PDB entry 7O11 | electron microscopy, 3.70 A resolution | chains A and D of the 5 polymer chains in the assembly

# Chain A
Name: Probable ABC transporter binding protein NosD
From: Pseudomonas stutzeri ATCC 14405
UniProt: P19843 (NOSD_PSEST); numbering as in UniProt (aligned over 1-436)
Sequence (436 residues; row label = number of the first residue in the row):
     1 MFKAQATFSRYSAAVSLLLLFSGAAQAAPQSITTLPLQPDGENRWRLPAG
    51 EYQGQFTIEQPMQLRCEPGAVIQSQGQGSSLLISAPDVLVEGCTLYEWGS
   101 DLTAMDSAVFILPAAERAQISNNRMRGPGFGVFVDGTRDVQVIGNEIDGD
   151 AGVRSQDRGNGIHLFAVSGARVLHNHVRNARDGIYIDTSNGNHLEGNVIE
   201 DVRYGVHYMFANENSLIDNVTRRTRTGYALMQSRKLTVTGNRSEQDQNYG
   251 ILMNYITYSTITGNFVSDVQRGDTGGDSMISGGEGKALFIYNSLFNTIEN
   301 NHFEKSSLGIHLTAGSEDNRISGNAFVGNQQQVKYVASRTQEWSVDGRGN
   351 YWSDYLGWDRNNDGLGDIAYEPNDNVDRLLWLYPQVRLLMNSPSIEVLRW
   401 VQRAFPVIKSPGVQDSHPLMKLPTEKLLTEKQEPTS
Unresolved in the structure: 1-27, 430-436
Bound ions: Mg2+: Asp359, Asn361, Asp363, Asp367

# Chain D
Name: Probable ABC transporter permease protein NosY
From: Pseudomonas stutzeri ATCC 14405
UniProt: P19845 (NOSY_PSEST); numbering as in UniProt (aligned over 1-276)
Sequence (276 residues; numbered 1 to 276; the number before each row is that of its first residue):
     1 MNQVWNIARKELSDGLRNRWLLAISLLFAVLAVGIAWLGAAASGQLGFTS
    51 IPATIASLASLATFLMPLIALLLAYDAIVGEDEGGTLMLLLTYPLGRGQI
   101 LLGKFVGHGLILALAVLIGFGCAALAIALLVEGVELGMLFWAFGRFMISS
   151 TLLGWVFLAFAYVLSGKVNEKSSAAGLALGVWFLFVLVFDLVLLALLVLS
   201 EGKFNPELLPWLLLLNPTDIYRLINLSGFEGSGSAMGVLSLGADLPVPAA
   251 VLWLCLLAWIGVSLLLAYAIFRRRLT
Unresolved in the structure: 1, 44-49, 275-276

# How chain A and chain D interact
Pairs across the interface - 40 pairs, chain A then chain D:
  Leu356(A) with Val198(D)
  Trp358(A) with Leu194(D), hydrophobic; Leu197(D); Gly202(D); Gly237(D); Val238(D), hydrophobic; Leu241(D)
  Asp359(A) with Glu201(D), hydrogen bond (backbone-backbone); Gly202(D)
  Arg360(A) with Gly202(D); Asn205(D), hydrogen bond (side chain-backbone); Pro206(D), hydrogen bond (side chain-backbone); Leu209(D); Pro210(D); Leu241(D); Asp244(D), salt bridge
  Asn362(A) with Lys203(D)
  Ile368(A) with Gly233(D); Gly237(D)
  Ala369(A) with Ser234(D)
  Glu371(A) with Ser234(D), hydrogen bond
  Trp400(A) with Phe64(D), hydrophobic
  Ala404(A) with Ala56(D); Ser60(D), hydrogen bond (backbone-side chain); Phe64(D), hydrophobic
  Phe405(A) with Ser57(D); Ser60(D); Leu61(D); Phe64(D), hydrophobic
  Pro406(A) with Ala53(D); Ser57(D); Ala235(D)
  Val407(A) with Ile35(D); Leu38(D), hydrophobic; Gly39(D); Ala53(D); Thr54(D); Ser57(D), hydrogen bond (backbone-side chain)
  Lys409(A) with Ser234(D)
  Gln414(A) with Ser234(D), hydrogen bond
Interface residues without a listed pair, chain A (18 interface residues in all): Gly357, Ile408, Met420
Interface residues without a listed pair, chain D (30 interface residues in all): Leu187, Glu207, Ser240

# Overview
Chain A and chain D form an interface of 18 and 30 residues respectively; the contacts include 7 hydrogen
bonds and 1 salt bridge. Among the polar pairs are Arg360(A)-Asp244(D), Arg360(A)-Asn205(D) and
Arg360(A)-Pro206(D). Asp359(A), Asn361(A), Asp363(A) and Asp367(A) form the Mg2+ site.
Here chain A is Probable ABC transporter binding protein NosD and chain D is Probable ABC transporter permease
protein NosY, both from Pseudomonas stutzeri ATCC 14405. Entry 7O11 (ABC transporter NosDFY, nucleotide-free
in GDN, R-domain 1) was determined by electron microscopy together with 7O0Y, 7O0Z, 7O10, 7O12, 7O13, 7O14 and
10 further entries from the same study.
